5J2B - chains A and P of the 4 polymer chains in the assembly; structure by X-ray diffraction, 2.50 A resolution.

# Chain A
Name: DNA polymerase beta
Organism: Homo sapiens
Notes: EC 2.7.7.7, 4.2.99.-
UniProtKB: P06746 (DPOLB_HUMAN); numbering as in UniProt (aligned over 1-335)
Chain sequence (335 residues; numbered 1 to 335; the number before each row is that of its first residue):
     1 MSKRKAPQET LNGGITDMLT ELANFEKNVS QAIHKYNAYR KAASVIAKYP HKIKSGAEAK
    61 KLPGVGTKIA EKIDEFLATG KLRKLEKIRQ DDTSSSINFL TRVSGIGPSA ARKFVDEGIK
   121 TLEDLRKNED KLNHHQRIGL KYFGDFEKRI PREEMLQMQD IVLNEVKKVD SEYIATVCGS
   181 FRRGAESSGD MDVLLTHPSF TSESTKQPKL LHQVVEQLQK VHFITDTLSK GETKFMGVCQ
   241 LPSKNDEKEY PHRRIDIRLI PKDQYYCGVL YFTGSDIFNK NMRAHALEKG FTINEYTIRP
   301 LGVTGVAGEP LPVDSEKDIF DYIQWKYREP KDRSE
Not modelled in the structure: 1-9
Swiss-Prot annotation at these positions:
  - region: Arg183 to Asp192 (DNA-binding)
  - active site: Lys72 (Nucleophile)
  - binding site (K(+)): Lys60, Leu62, Val65, Thr101, Val103, Ile106
  - binding site (Na(+)): Lys60, Leu62, Val65, Thr101, Val103, Ile106
  - binding site (dATP): Arg149, Ser180, Arg183, Gly189, Asp190
  - binding site (dCTP): Arg149, Ser180, Arg183, Gly189, Asp190
  - binding site (dGTP): Arg149, Ser180, Arg183, Gly189, Asp190, Asp192
  - binding site (dTTP): Arg149, Ser180, Arg183, Gly189, Asp190
  - binding site (Mg(2+)): Asp190, Asp192, Asp256
  - modified residue: Lys72 (N6-acetyllysine), Arg83 (Omega-N-methylarginine), Arg152 (Omega-N-methylarginine)
  - cross-link (Glycyl lysine isopeptide (Lys-Gly)): Lys41 (interchain with G-Cter in ubiquitin), Lys61 (interchain with G-Cter in ubiquitin), Lys81 (interchain with G-Cter in ubiquitin)
  - natural variant: Leu22 (L22P: Found in a gastric cancer sample; uncertain significance), Tyr39 (Y39C: Found in a gastric cancer sample; uncertain significance), Gly118 (G118V: Decreased DNA-directed DNA polymerase activity), Arg137 (R137Q: Decreased function in base-excision repair), Arg149 (R149I: Decreased DNA-directed DNA polymerase activity), Asp160 (D160N: Found in a gastric cancer sample; uncertain significance), Cys239 (C239R: Found in a gastric cancer sample; uncertain significance), Lys289 (K289M: Found in a colon cancer sample; uncertain significance), Asn294 (N294D: Found in a gastric cancer sample; uncertain significance), Glu295 (E295K: Found in a gastric cancer sample; uncertain significance)
  - mutagenesis: Phe25 (F25W: No effect on 5'-dRP lyase activity. Decreased ssDNA binding), His34 (H34G: Decreased 5'-dRP lyase activity. Decreased ssDNA binding), Lys35 (K35A: Decreased 5'-dRP lyase activity. Decreased ssDNA binding. Loss of 5'-dRP lyase activity; when associated with A-68 and A-72. Decreased ssDNA binding; when associated with A-68 and A-72 ...), Tyr39 (Y39F: No effect on 5'-dRP lyase activity; Y39Q: Abolishes DNA polymerase and 5'-dRP lyase activity), Lys41 (K41R: Abolishes ubiquitination; when associated with R-61 and R-81), Lys60 (K60A: Decreased 5'-dRP lyase activity. Decreased ssDNA binding), Lys61 (K61R: Abolishes ubiquitination; when associated with R-41 and R-81), Lys68 (K68A: No effect on 5'-dRP lyase activity. Decreased ssDNA binding. Loss of 5'-dRP lyase activity; when associated with A-35 and A-72. Decreased ssDNA binding; when associated with A-35 and A-72 ...), Glu71 (E71Q: No effect on 5'-dRP lyase activity. No effect on structure shown by circular dichroism. No effect on ssDNA binding), Lys72 (K72A: Severely reduced 5'-dRP lyase activity. Does not affect ssDNA binding. Loss of 5'-dRP lyase activity; when associated with A-35 and A-68. Decreased ssDNA binding ...), Glu75 (E75A: Slightly decreased 5'-dRP lyase activity. Decreased ssDNA binding. No effect on structure shown by circular dichroism), Lys81 (K81R: Abolishes ubiquitination; when associated with R-41 and R-61), 5 further mutagenesis entries in UniProt
Bound ions: Na+ site 1: Lys60, Leu62, Val65 (shared with 1 residue of chain D); Na+ site 2: Thr101, Val103, Ile106 (shared with DG9(P) of chain P); Mg2+ site 1: Asp190, Asp192 (together with DUP); Mg2+ site 2: Asp190, Asp192, Asp256 (together with DUP)
Residues lining bound ligands: DUP (2'-deoxyuridine 5'-alpha,beta-imido-triphosphate): Gly179, Ser180, Arg183, Ser188, Gly189, Asp190, Asp192, Asp256, Tyr271, Phe272, Thr273, Gly274, Ser275, Asp276, Asn279

# Chain P
Molecule: Primer Strand
Sequence (10 nucleotides; row label = number of the first residue in the row):
     1 GCTGATGCGG
Bound ions: Na+: DG9 (shared with Thr101(A), Val103(A), Ile106(A) of chain A)

# Chain A / chain P interface
Contacting residue pairs (16; chain A residue first):
  Lys27(A) - DG10(P)  phosphate contact
  Val103(A) - DG9(P)  phosphate contact
  Ser104(A) - DG9(P)  phosphate contact
  Gly105(A) - DC8(P)  phosphate contact
  Gly105(A) - DG9(P)  hydrogen bond to the phosphate
  Ile106(A) - DC8(P)  phosphate contact
  Ile106(A) - DG9(P)  phosphate contact
  Gly107(A) - DC8(P)  hydrogen bond to the phosphate
  Pro108(A) - DC8(P)  phosphate contact
  Ser109(A) - DG7(P)  phosphate contact
  Ser109(A) - DC8(P)  hydrogen bond to the phosphate
  Ala110(A) - DC8(P)  hydrogen bond to the phosphate
  His135(A) - DG9(P)  sugar contact
  Arg254(A) - DG9(P)  phosphate contact
  Arg254(A) - DG10(P)  salt bridge to the phosphate
  Asp256(A) - DG10(P)  phosphate contact
Other interface residues (no listed pair), chain A (13 interface residues in all): Met236

# In short
The interface between chain A and chain P involves 13 residues on one side and 4 on the other; the contacts
include 4 hydrogen bonds and 1 salt bridge. Among the polar pairs are Gly105(A)-DG9(P), Gly107(A)-DC8(P) and
Ser109(A)-DC8(P). Chain A binds compound DUP.
Here chain A is DNA polymerase beta (Homo sapiens) and chain P is Primer Strand. Entry 5J2B (Ternary complex
crystal structure of DNA polymerase Beta with A:C mismatch at the primer terminus) was determined by X-ray
diffraction, deposited together with 5J0O, 5J0P, 5J0Q, 5J0R, 5J0S, 5J0T and 16 further entries.
